PDB entry 2KEJ | solution NMR | chains B and C of the 4 polymer chains in the assembly

# Chain B
Name: Lactose operon repressor
From: Escherichia coli
UniProt: P03023 (LACI_ECOLI); residues 1-62 here = UniProt positions 1-62
Sequence (62 residues; numbered 1 to 62; the number before each row is that of its first residue):
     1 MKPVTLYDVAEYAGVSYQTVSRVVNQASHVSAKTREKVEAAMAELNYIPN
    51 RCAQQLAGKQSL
Sequence notes: engineered mutation Cys52 (Val in P03023)
UniProt features mapped onto this chain:
  - DNA-binding region: Leu6 to Asn25 (H-T-H motif)
  - mutagenesis: Tyr17 (Y17H: Broadening of specificity), Arg22 (R22N: Recognizes an operator variant)
What the authors report for this chain:
  - binding site for the 23-nt DNA strand (chain C): Leu6, Tyr7, Ser16, Tyr17, Gln18, Thr19, Ser21, Arg22, Asn25, Ser31, Thr34, Leu56
  - specificity-determining residues: Tyr17, Gln18, Arg22
  - conformationally variable residues (side-chain flip): Tyr7, Tyr17

# Chain C
Molecule: 23-nt DNA strand
Sequence (23 nucleotides; each row starts with the number of its first residue; note: 1 number in that range is skipped by the numbering (no residue carries it; nothing is unmodelled there); numbers below 1 keep their minus sign (DG-1 is residue -1)):
    -1 G
     1 AAATGTGAGCGAGTAACAACCG

# How chain B and chain C interact
Residue-residue contacts (30):
  Val4(B) with DA12(C), phosphate contact
  Thr5(B) with DG11(C), sugar contact; DA12(C), phosphate contact
  Leu6(B) with DA12(C), phosphate contact; DG13(C), phosphate contact
  Tyr7(B) with DA12(C), base contact; DG13(C), base contact
  Tyr17(B) with DA12(C), base contact; DG13(C), base contact; DT14(C), base contact
  Gln18(B) with DA15(C), base contact; DA16(C), base contact
  Ser21(B) with DG13(C), phosphate contact; DT14(C), base contact
  Asn25(B) with DT14(C), phosphate contact
  Tyr47(B) with DA12(C), phosphate contact; DG13(C), phosphate contact
  Ile48(B) with DA12(C), phosphate contact
  Asn50(B) with DG11(C), phosphate contact; DA12(C), phosphate contact
  Ala53(B) with DG11(C), sugar contact; DA12(C), sugar contact
  Gln54(B) with DA12(C), sugar contact; DG13(C), phosphate contact
  Leu56(B) with DG11(C), base contact
  Ala57(B) with DG11(C), base contact; DA12(C), base contact; DG13(C), sugar contact
  Lys59(B) with DG13(C), phosphate contact; DT14(C), phosphate contact
Other interface residues (no listed pair), chain B (17 interface residues in all): Arg22

# In short
17 residues of chain B face 6 of chain C across their interface. From UniProt: 2 mutagenesis sites on chain B.
The paper reports a binding site for the 23-nt DNA strand (chain C) at Leu6(B), Tyr7(B) and Ser16(B) among
others; specificity determinants Tyr17(B), Gln18(B) and Arg22(B).
Here chain B is Lactose operon repressor (Escherichia coli) and chain C is a 23-nt DNA strand. Entry 2KEJ
(Solution structure of a dimer of LAC repressor DNA-binding domain complexed to its natural operator O2) was
determined by solution NMR, deposited together with 2KEI and 2KEK.
